Entry 1JTN (X-ray diffraction, 2.30 A resolution); this record covers chain A.

Chain A:
Protein: Lysozyme
From: Enterobacteria phage T4
Notes: EC 3.2.1.17
Reference sequence: P00720 (LYS_BPT4); residues 1-164 here = UniProt positions 1-164
Amino-acid sequence (178 residues; numbered 1 to 178; the number before each row is that of its first residue):
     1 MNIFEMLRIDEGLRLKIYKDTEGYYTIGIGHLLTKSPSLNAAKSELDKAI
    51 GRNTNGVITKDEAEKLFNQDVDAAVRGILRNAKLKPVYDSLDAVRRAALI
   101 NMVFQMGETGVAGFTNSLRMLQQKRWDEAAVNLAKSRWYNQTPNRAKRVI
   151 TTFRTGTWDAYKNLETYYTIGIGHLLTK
Disordered / not traced: 178
Construct notes: engineered mutation Thr-54 (Cys in P00720), Ala-97 (Cys in P00720); insertion (165-178)
Curated features (UniProtKB/Swiss-Prot):
  - active site (Proton donor/acceptor): Glu-11, Asp-20
  - binding site (substrate): Leu-32, Phe-104, Ser-117, Asn-132
  - mutagenesis: Glu-11 (E11A/F/H/M/N: Complete loss of enzymatic activity; E11N: Loss of 84% of enzymatic activity; E11Q: Complete loss of activity), Asp-20 (D20A/N/S/T: Complete loss of enzymatic activity; D20C: Nearly no effet on specific enzymatic activity; D20E/Q: Loss of 99% of enzymatic activity), Thr-26 (T26E: Complete loss of activity at neutral pH; covalently bound substrate; T26H: Facilitates transglycosylation more effectively than hydrolysis; covalently bound substrate), Gly-30 (G30A: Almost complete loss of enzymatic activity; G30F: Almost complete loss of enzymatic activity. The enzyme is destabilized by 1.5 kcal/mol), Ser-117 (S117F: 10-fold decrease in enzymatic activity; S117I: 500-fold decrease in enzymatic activity; S117V: 50-fold decrease in enzymatic activity), Asn-132 (N132I: 5-fold decrease in enzymatic activity; N132M/F: 2-fold decrease in enzymatic activity)

In short:
UniProt lists active-site residues Glu-11 and Asp-20, 4 substrate-binding residues and 6 mutagenesis sites.
Chain A is Lysozyme (Enterobacteria phage T4); the structure, Alternative Structures of a Sequence Extended T4
Lysozyme Show that the Highly Conserved Beta-Sheet Region has ..., was determined by X-ray diffraction,
deposited together with 1JTM.
